7Z1M - chains A and S of the 20 polymer chains in the assembly; structure by electron microscopy, 3.40 A resolution.

Chain A:
Protein: DNA-directed RNA polymerase III subunit RPC1
From: Saccharomyces cerevisiae W303
Notes: EC 2.7.7.6
UniProt: P04051 (RPC1_YEAST); residue numbers follow UniProt; this construct covers 1-1460
Amino-acid sequence (1460 residues; numbered 1 to 1460; the number before each row is that of its first residue):
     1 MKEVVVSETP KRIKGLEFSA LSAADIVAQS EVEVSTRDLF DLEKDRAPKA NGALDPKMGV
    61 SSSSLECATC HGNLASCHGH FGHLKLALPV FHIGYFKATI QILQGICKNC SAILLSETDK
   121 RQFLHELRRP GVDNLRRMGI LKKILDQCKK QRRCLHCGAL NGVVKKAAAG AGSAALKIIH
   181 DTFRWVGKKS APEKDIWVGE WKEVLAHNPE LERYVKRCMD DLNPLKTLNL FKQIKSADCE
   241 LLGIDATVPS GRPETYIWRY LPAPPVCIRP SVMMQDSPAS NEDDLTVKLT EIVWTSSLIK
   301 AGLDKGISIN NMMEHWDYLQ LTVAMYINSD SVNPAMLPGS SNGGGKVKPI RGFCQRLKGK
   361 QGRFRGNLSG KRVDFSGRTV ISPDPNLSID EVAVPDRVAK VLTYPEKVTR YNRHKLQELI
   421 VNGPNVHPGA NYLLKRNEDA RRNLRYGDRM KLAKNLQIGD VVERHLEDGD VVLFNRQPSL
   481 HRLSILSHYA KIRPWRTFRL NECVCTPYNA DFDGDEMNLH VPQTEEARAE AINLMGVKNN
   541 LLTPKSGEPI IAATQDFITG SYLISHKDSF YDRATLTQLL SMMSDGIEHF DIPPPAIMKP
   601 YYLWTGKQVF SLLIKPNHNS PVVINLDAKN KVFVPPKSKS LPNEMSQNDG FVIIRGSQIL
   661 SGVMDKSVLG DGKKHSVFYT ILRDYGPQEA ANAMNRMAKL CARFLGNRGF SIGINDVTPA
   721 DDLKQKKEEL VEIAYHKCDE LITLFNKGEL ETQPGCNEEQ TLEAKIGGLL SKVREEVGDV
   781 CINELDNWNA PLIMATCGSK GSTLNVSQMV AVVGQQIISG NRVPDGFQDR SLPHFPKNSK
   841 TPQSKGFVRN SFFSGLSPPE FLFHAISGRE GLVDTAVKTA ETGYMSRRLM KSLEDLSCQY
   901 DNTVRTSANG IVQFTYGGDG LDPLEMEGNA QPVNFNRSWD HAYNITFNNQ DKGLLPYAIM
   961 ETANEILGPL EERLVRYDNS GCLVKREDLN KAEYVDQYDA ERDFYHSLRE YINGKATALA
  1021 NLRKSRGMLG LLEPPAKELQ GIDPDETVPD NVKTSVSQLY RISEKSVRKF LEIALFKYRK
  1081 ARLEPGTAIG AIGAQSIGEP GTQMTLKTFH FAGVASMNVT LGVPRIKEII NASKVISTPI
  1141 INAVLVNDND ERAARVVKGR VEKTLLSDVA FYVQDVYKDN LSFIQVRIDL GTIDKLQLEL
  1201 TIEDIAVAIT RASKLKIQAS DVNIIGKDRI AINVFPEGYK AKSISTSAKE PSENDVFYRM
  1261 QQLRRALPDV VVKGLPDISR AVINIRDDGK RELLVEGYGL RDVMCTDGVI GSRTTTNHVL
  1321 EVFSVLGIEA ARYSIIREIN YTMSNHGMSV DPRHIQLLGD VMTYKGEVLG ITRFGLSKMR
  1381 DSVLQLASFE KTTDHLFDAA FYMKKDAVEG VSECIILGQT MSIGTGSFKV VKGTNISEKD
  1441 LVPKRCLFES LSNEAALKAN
Not modelled in the structure: 341-346, 1237-1252, 1459-1460
Bound ions: Zn2+ site 1: Cys-67, Cys-70, Cys-77, His-80; Zn2+ site 2: Cys-107, Cys-110, Cys-154, Cys-157; Mg2+: Asp-511, Asp-513 (shared with 1 residue of chain R)
Residues lining bound ligands: 4QM ((3R,5S,7R,8R,9S,10S,12S,13R,14S,17R)-10,13-dimethyl-17-[(2R)-pentan-2-yl]-2,3,4,5,6,7,8,9,11,12,14,15,16,17-tetradecahydro-1H-cyclopenta[a]phenanthrene-3,7,12-triol): Lys-1134, Asp-1277, Tyr-1298, His-1318, Leu-1320, Glu-1321
Curated features (UniProtKB/Swiss-Prot):
  - region: Pro-858 to Glu-870 (Bridging helix)
  - binding site (Zn(2+)): Cys-67, Cys-70, Cys-77, His-80, Cys-107, Cys-110, Cys-154
  - binding site (Mg(2+)): Asp-511, Asp-513, Asp-515
  - mutagenesis: Thr-506 (T506I: Temperature-sensitive), Asn-509 (N509Y: Temperature-sensitive), Asn-518 (N518Q: Temperature-sensitive)

Chain S:
Molecule: Nt-DNA
Sequence (44 nucleotides; row label = number of the first residue in the row):
     1 GAATCTCTTA GCAACCATTA TTTTTTTGCC TTCCGAAAAT TTTG
Not modelled in the structure: 1-27

Chain A / chain S interface:
Residue-residue contacts (7; chain A residue first):
  Lys-97(A) / DT32(S)  hydrogen bond to the phosphate
  Lys-97(A) / DC33(S)  salt bridge to the phosphate
  Lys-165(A) / DC34(S)  phosphate contact
  Lys-165(A) / DG35(S)  salt bridge to the phosphate
  Arg-184(A) / DG35(S)  phosphate contact
  Lys-1134(A) / DT31(S)  salt bridge to the phosphate
  Phe-1374(A) / DT31(S)  sugar contact
Other interface residues (no listed pair), chain A (8 interface residues in all): Gln-101, Lys-166, Ser-1133
Other interface residues (no listed pair), chain S (6 interface residues in all): DC30

In short:
8 residues of chain A face 6 of chain S across their interface, with 1 hydrogen bond and 3 salt bridges. Among
the polar pairs are Lys-97(A)/DT32(S), Lys-97(A)/DC33(S) and Lys-165(A)/DG35(S). Ligands of chain A: compound
4QM.
Chain A is DNA-directed RNA polymerase III subunit RPC1 (Saccharomyces cerevisiae W303) and chain S is Nt-DNA;
the structure, Structure of yeast RNA Polymerase III Elongation Complex (EC), was determined by electron
microscopy together with 7Z1L, 7Z1N and 7Z1O from the same study.
